Entry 6M90 (X-ray diffraction, 2.05 A resolution); this record covers chains A and B of the 3 polymer chains in the assembly.

[Chain A]
Name: F-box/WD repeat-containing protein 1A
Organism: Homo sapiens
UniProt: Q9Y297 (FBW1A_HUMAN); residues 139-569 here correspond to UniProt positions 175-605 (UniProt number = residue number + 36)
Amino-acid sequence (432 residues; numbered 138 to 569; the number before each row is that of its first residue):
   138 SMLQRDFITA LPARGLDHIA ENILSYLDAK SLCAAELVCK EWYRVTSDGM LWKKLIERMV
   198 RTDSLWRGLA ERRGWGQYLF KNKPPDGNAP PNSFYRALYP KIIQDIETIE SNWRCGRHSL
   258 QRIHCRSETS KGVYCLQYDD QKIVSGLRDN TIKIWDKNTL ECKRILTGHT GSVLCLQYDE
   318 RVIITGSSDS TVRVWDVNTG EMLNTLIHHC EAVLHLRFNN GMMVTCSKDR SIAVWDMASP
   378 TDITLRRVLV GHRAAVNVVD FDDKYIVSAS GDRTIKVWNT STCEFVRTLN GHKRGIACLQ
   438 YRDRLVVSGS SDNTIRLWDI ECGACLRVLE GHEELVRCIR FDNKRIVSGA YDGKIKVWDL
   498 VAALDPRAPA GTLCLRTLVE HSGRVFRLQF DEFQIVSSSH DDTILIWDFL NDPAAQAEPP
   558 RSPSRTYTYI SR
Disordered / not traced: 218-226, 549-569
Differences from the reference sequence: expression tag (138)
Ligand contacts:
  - J91 (2-(2-fluorophenoxy)-3-{[2-oxo-6-(trifluoromethyl)-1,2-dihydropyridine-3-carbonyl]amino}benzoic acid), molecule 1: Asn394, Gly408, Arg410, Lys430, Arg431, Gly432, Ile433, Ala434, Ser448, Leu472
  - J91, molecule 2: Asp409, Arg410, Asn427, His429

[Chain B]
Name: Skp1
Organism: Homo sapiens
UniProt: P63208 (SKP1_HUMAN); aligned to UniProt positions 2-145 over residues 2-145 (the alignment contains insertions or deletions, so no single offset holds)
Amino-acid sequence (144 residues; row label = number of the first residue in the row):
     2 PSIKLQSSDG EIFEVDVEIA KQSVTIKTML EDLGMDPVPL PNVNAAILKK VIQWCTHHKD
    62 DPPDDIPVWD QEFLKVDQGT LFELILAANY LDIKGLLDVT CKTVANMIKG KTPEEIRKTF
   122 NIKNDFTEEE EAQVRKENQW CEEK
Disordered / not traced: 61-63, 140-145

[How chain A and chain B interact]
Pairs across the interface - 63 pairs, chain A then chain B:
  Ser138(A) - Asp78(B)
  Ser138(A) - Thr81(B)
  Met139(A) - Asp78(B)
  Met139(A) - Gln79(B)
  Met139(A) - Gly80(B)  hydrogen bond (backbone-backbone)
  Leu140(A) - Asp78(B)
  Leu140(A) - Gln79(B)  hydrogen bond (backbone-backbone)
  Gln141(A) - Gln79(B)
  Gln141(A) - Lys119(B)  hydrogen bond (side chain-backbone)
  Gln141(A) - Thr120(B)  hydrogen bond (side chain-backbone)
  Gln141(A) - Asn122(B)
  Arg142(A) - Gln79(B)  hydrogen bond (backbone-side chain)
  Arg142(A) - Phe83(B)
  Arg142(A) - Phe121(B)
  Asp143(A) - Ile123(B)
  Phe144(A) - Gln79(B)
  Phe144(A) - Leu82(B)  hydrophobic
  Phe144(A) - Phe83(B)  hydrophobic
  Phe144(A) - Ile86(B)  hydrophobic
  Phe144(A) - Val105(B)  hydrophobic
  Phe144(A) - Phe121(B)  hydrophobic
  Ala147(A) - Phe83(B)  hydrophobic
  Leu148(A) - Phe83(B)  hydrophobic
  Arg151(A) - Leu87(B)
  Leu153(A) - Leu87(B)  hydrophobic
  Leu153(A) - Asn90(B)
  Ile156(A) - Ile86(B)  hydrophobic
  Ile156(A) - Asn90(B)
  Ile156(A) - Cys102(B)  hydrophobic
  Ile160(A) - Cys102(B)  hydrophobic
  Ile160(A) - Val105(B)  hydrophobic
  Ile160(A) - Ala106(B)
  Tyr163(A) - Ala106(B)  hydrophobic
  Leu164(A) - Ala106(B)
  Leu164(A) - Ile109(B)  hydrophobic
  Ser168(A) - Lys110(B)
  Ser168(A) - Gly111(B)  hydrogen bond (side chain-backbone)
  Cys170(A) - Asn139(B)
  Ala171(A) - Lys112(B)
  Ala171(A) - Pro114(B)
  Ala171(A) - Ile117(B)  hydrophobic
  Glu173(A) - Phe127(B)
  Glu173(A) - Asn139(B)  hydrogen bond
  Leu174(A) - Pro114(B)  hydrophobic
  Leu174(A) - Arg118(B)  hydrogen bond (backbone-side chain)
  Leu174(A) - Phe127(B)
  Leu174(A) - Glu132(B)
  Leu174(A) - Val135(B)  hydrophobic
  Leu174(A) - Arg136(B)
  Leu174(A) - Asn139(B)
  Val175(A) - Ile117(B)  hydrophobic
  Val175(A) - Arg118(B)  hydrogen bond (backbone-side chain)
  Cys176(A) - Lys124(B)
  Cys176(A) - Asp126(B)
  Cys176(A) - Phe127(B)
  Lys177(A) - Asp126(B)  hydrogen bond (backbone-side chain)
  Lys177(A) - Phe127(B)
  Lys177(A) - Glu131(B)
  Trp179(A) - Ile109(B)  hydrophobic
  Trp179(A) - Ile117(B)  hydrophobic
  Trp179(A) - Ile123(B)  hydrophobic
  Tyr180(A) - Val135(B)  hydrophobic
  Arg233(A) - Glu138(B)  salt bridge
Also at the interface, not in a pair above, chain A (30 interface residues in all): His155, Leu161, Asp165, Ala172
Also at the interface, not in a pair above, chain B (37 interface residues in all): Leu98, Asp99, Lys103, Asn125

[In short]
30 residues of chain A face 37 of chain B across their interface; the contacts include 10 hydrogen bonds and 1
salt bridge. Among the polar pairs are Arg233(A)-Glu138(B), Gln141(A)-Lys119(B) and Gln141(A)-Thr120(B). Chain
A binds compound J91.
Chain A is F-box/WD repeat-containing protein 1A and chain B is Skp1, both from Homo sapiens; the structure,
Monophosphorylated pSer33 b-Catenin peptide, b-TrCP/Skp1, NRX-2776 ternary complex, was determined by X-ray
diffraction, deposited together with 6M91, 6M92, 6M93 and 6M94.
